1EHL - chains L and H of the 3 polymer chains in the assembly; structure by X-ray diffraction, 2.40 A resolution.

[Chain L]
Name: Anti-(6-4) photoproduct antibody 64M-2 fab (light chain)
From: Mus musculus
Notes: antibody fragment or engineered binder
Amino-acid sequence (217 residues; row label = number of the first residue in the row; note: 1 number in that range is skipped by the numbering (no residue carries it; nothing is unmodelled there); a row labelled like 27A-27E holds insertion residues (27A, then the next letters in order)):
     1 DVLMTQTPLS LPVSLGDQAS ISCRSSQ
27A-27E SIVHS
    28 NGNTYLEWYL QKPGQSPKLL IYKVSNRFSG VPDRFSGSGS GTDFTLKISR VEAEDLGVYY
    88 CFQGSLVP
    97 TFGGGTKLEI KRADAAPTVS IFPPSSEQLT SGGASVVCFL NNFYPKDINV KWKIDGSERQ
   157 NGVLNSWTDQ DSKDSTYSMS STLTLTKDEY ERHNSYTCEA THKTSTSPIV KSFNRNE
Disulfides: Cys-23/Cys-88, Cys-134/Cys-194

[Chain H]
Name: Anti-(6-4) photoproduct antibody 64M-2 fab (heavy chain)
From: Mus musculus
Notes: antibody fragment or engineered binder
Amino-acid sequence (219 residues; numbered 1 to 227 plus 7 insertion-coded residues; 15 numbers in that range are skipped by the numbering (no residue carries them; nothing is unmodelled there); the number before each row is that of its first residue; a row labelled like 82A-82C holds insertion residues (82A, then the next letters in order)):
     1 EVQLQQSGTV LARPGASVKM SCKASGYSFT SFWMHWVKQR PGQGLEWIGT IY
   52A P
    53 GNSDTSYNQK FKGKAKLTAV TSASTAYMEV
82A-82C SSL
    83 TNEDSAVYYC TRRSGYKY
100I-100K YAL
   101 DYWGQGTSVT VSSAKTTAPS VYPLAPVCGD
   133 TTGSSVTLGC LVKGYFPEPV TL
   156 TW
   162 NSGSLSSG
   171 VHTFPAVLQS
   183 DLYTLSSSVT VTSS
   198 TWP
   202 SQSIT
   208 CNVAHPASST KVDKKI
   226 EP
Not modelled in the structure: 133-134
Disulfides: Cys-22/Cys-92, Cys-142/Cys-208

[Interface between chain L and chain H]
Residue-residue contacts - 78 pairs, chain L then chain H:
  Tyr-32(L) with Arg-95(H)
  Glu-34(L) with Arg-95(H), salt bridge; Ala-100J(H)
  Tyr-36(L) with Ala-100J(H); Leu-100K(H), hydrogen bond (side chain-backbone); Trp-103(H), hydrophobic
  Gln-38(L) with Gln-39(H), hydrogen bond; Leu-45(H); Tyr-91(H), hydrogen bond
  Gln-42(L) with Tyr-91(H)
  Ser-43(L) with Tyr-91(H); Gly-104(H), hydrogen bond (side chain-backbone); Gln-105(H)
  Pro-44(L) with Leu-45(H), hydrophobic; Tyr-91(H); Trp-103(H)
  Leu-46(L) with Ala-100J(H), hydrophobic; Leu-100K(H)
  Tyr-49(L) with Lys-99(H); Tyr-100(H); Ala-100J(H), hydrophobic
  Lys-50(L) with Tyr-100(H)
  Phe-55(L) with Tyr-100(H), hydrophobic; Asp-101(H)
  Ser-56(L) with Tyr-100(H), hydrogen bond
  Tyr-87(L) with Gln-39(H); Gly-44(H); Leu-45(H), hydrophobic
  Phe-89(L) with Arg-95(H); Leu-100K(H), hydrophobic
  Pro-95(L) with Trp-47(H)
  Phe-98(L) with Val-37(H), hydrophobic; Leu-45(H); Trp-47(H)
  Ser-116(L) with Thr-139(H)
  Ile-117(L) with Val-127(H)
  Phe-118(L) with Leu-124(H); Ala-125(H); Thr-139(H)
  Pro-119(L) with Val-127(H)
  Ser-121(L) with Tyr-122(H); Pro-123(H)
  Glu-123(L) with Pro-123(H); Lys-221(H)
  Gln-124(L) with Tyr-122(H); Lys-145(H)
  Ser-127(L) with Tyr-122(H)
  Ser-131(L) with Leu-143(H); Lys-145(H)
  Val-133(L) with Leu-124(H), hydrophobic
  Phe-135(L) with Leu-140(H); Gly-141(H); Phe-174(H), hydrophobic; Ser-188(H); Ser-189(H); Ser-190(H)
  Asn-137(L) with His-172(H); Phe-174(H); Ser-190(H), hydrogen bond
  Asn-138(L) with His-172(H)
  Leu-160(L) with Gln-179(H); Thr-186(H)
  Asn-161(L) with Val-177(H)
  Ser-162(L) with Phe-174(H); Pro-175(H), hydrogen bond (side chain-backbone); Val-177(H)
  Trp-163(L) with Pro-175(H)
  Thr-164(L) with Thr-173(H); Phe-174(H)
  Asp-167(L) with His-172(H), salt bridge
  Ser-174(L) with His-172(H), hydrogen bond; Phe-174(H)
  Met-175(L) with Phe-174(H)
  Ser-176(L) with Phe-174(H); Ser-188(H), hydrogen bond
  Phe-209(L) with Val-127(H), hydrophobic
  Glu-213(L) with Val-127(H); Cys-128(H), hydrogen bond (backbone-side chain)
Other interface residues (no listed pair), chain L (44 interface residues in all): Gly-91, Val-94, Gly-100, Thr-180
Other interface residues (no listed pair), chain H (42 interface residues in all): Gln-43, Glu-46, Tyr-100I, Pro-126, Thr-192

[Overview]
The interface between chain L and chain H involves 44 residues on one side and 42 on the other, with 10
hydrogen bonds and 2 salt bridges. Among the polar pairs are Glu-34(L)/Arg-95(H), Asp-167(L)/His-172(H) and
Tyr-36(L)/Leu-100K(H).
Here chain L is Anti-(6-4) photoproduct antibody 64M-2 fab (light chain) and chain H is Anti-(6-4)
photoproduct antibody 64M-2 fab (heavy chain), both from Mus musculus. Entry 1EHL (64M-2 antibody fab
complexed with D(5HT)(6-4)T) was determined by X-ray diffraction.
